Entry 6ZJL (electron microscopy, 4.30 A resolution (low resolution: residue-level contacts below are approximate; hydrogen-bond / salt-bridge calls are withheld)); this record covers chains A and J of the 15 polymer chains in the assembly.

== Chain A ==
Protein: NADH-quinone oxidoreductase subunit 7
Organism: Thermus thermophilus
Notes: EC 7.1.1.-
Reference sequence: Q56217 (NQO7_THET8); numbering as in UniProt (aligned over 1-119)
Sequence (119 residues; row label = number of the first residue in the row):
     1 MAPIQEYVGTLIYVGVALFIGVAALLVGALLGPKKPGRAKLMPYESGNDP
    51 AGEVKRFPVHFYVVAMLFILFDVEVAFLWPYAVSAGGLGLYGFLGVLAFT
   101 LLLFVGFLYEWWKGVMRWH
Unresolved in the structure: 118-119

== Chain J ==
Protein: NADH-quinone oxidoreductase subunit 10
Organism: Thermus thermophilus
Notes: EC 7.1.1.-
Reference sequence: Q56225 (NQO10_THET8); residues 1-176 here = UniProt positions 1-176
Sequence (176 residues; each row starts with the number of its first residue):
     1 MSLLEGLALFLLLLSGVLVVTLRNAIHAALALILNFLVLAGVYVALDARF
    51 LGFIQVIVYAGAIVVLFLFVIMLLFAAQGEIGFDPLVRSRPLAALLALGV
   101 AGILAAGLWGLDLAFTQDLKGGLPQALGPLLYGDWLFVLLAVGFLLMAAT
   151 VVAVALVEPGKASRAKEAEKREEVAR
Unresolved in the structure: 161-176

== How chain A and chain J interact ==
Contacting residue pairs - 51 pairs, chain A then chain J:
  Met-1(A) / Asp-47(J)
  Met-1(A) / Lys-120(J)
  Met-1(A) / Gly-121(J)
  Met-1(A) / Leu-123(J)
  Ala-2(A) / Arg-49(J)
  Ile-4(A) / Arg-49(J)
  Tyr-7(A) / Arg-49(J)
  Arg-56(A) / Leu-74(J)
  Arg-56(A) / Phe-75(J)
  Phe-57(A) / Leu-73(J)
  Phe-57(A) / Phe-75(J)
  Pro-58(A) / Leu-73(J)
  Phe-61(A) / Phe-69(J)
  Tyr-62(A) / Leu-66(J)
  Tyr-62(A) / Val-157(J)
  Ala-65(A) / Leu-66(J)
  Ala-65(A) / Phe-69(J)
  Met-66(A) / Ala-153(J)
  Phe-68(A) / Ala-62(J)
  Ile-69(A) / Ala-62(J)
  Ile-69(A) / Leu-66(J)
  Leu-70(A) / Leu-146(J)
  Leu-70(A) / Ala-149(J)
  Leu-70(A) / Thr-150(J)
  Asp-72(A) / Ile-57(J)
  Asp-72(A) / Val-58(J)
  Val-73(A) / Val-58(J)
  Ala-76(A) / Phe-50(J)
  Ala-76(A) / Ile-54(J)
  Phe-77(A) / Tyr-132(J)
  Phe-77(A) / Val-142(J)
  Pro-80(A) / Phe-50(J)
  Pro-80(A) / Leu-131(J)
  Tyr-81(A) / Tyr-132(J)
  Val-83(A) / Gln-125(J)
  Leu-88(A) / Pro-129(J)
  Tyr-91(A) / Leu-136(J)
  Gly-95(A) / Leu-136(J)
  Val-96(A) / Tyr-132(J)
  Ala-98(A) / Leu-140(J)
  Phe-99(A) / Leu-140(J)
  Phe-99(A) / Gly-143(J)
  Leu-102(A) / Leu-140(J)
  Leu-102(A) / Met-147(J)
  Leu-103(A) / Gly-143(J)
  Leu-103(A) / Leu-146(J)
  Tyr-109(A) / Val-151(J)
  Lys-113(A) / Gly-160(J)
  Gly-114(A) / Glu-158(J)
  Met-116(A) / Glu-158(J)
  Arg-117(A) / Glu-158(J)
Other interface residues (no listed pair), chain A (45 interface residues in all): Pro-3, Val-54, Lys-55, Val-59, Phe-71, Leu-78, Trp-79, Ser-84, Val-105, Gly-106, Glu-110
Other interface residues (no listed pair), chain J (43 interface residues in all): Val-44, Phe-53, Ile-63, Val-70, Met-72, Leu-119, Pro-124, Gly-128, Leu-139, Phe-144, Val-154

== Overview ==
45 residues of chain A face 43 of chain J across their interface.
Here chain A is NADH-quinone oxidoreductase subunit 7 and chain J is NADH-quinone oxidoreductase subunit 10,
both from Thermus thermophilus. Entry 6ZJL (Respiratory complex I from Thermus thermophilus, NAD+ dataset,
major state) was determined by electron microscopy together with 6I0D, 6I1P, 6Q8O, 6Q8W, 6Q8X, 6Y11 and 3
further entries from the same study.
